Entry 6KI6 (X-ray diffraction, 2.50 A resolution); this record covers chains A and C of the 3 polymer chains in the assembly.

Chain A:
Name: B-cell lymphoma/leukemia 11A
Organism: Homo sapiens
UniProt: Q9H165 (BC11A_HUMAN); residue numbers follow UniProt; this construct covers 731-835
Chain sequence (109 residues; each row starts with the number of its first residue):
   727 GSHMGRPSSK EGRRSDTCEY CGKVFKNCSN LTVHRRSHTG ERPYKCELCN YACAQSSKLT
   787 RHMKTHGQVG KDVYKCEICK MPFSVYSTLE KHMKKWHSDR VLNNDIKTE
Unresolved in the structure: 727-739, 794-797, 825-835
Sequence notes: expression tag (727-730)
Bound ions: Zn2+ site 1: Cys744, Cys747, His760, His764; Zn2+ site 2: Cys772, Cys775, His788, His792; Zn2+ site 3: Cys802, Cys805, His818, His823
UniProt features mapped onto this chain:
  - zinc finger: Asp742 to His764 (C2H2-type 4), Tyr770 to His792 (C2H2-type 5), Tyr800 to His823 (C2H2-type 6)
  - binding site (Zn(2+)): Cys744, Cys747, His760, His764, Cys772, Cys775, His788, His792, Cys802, Cys805, His818, His823
  - cross-link: Lys833 (Glycyl lysine isopeptide (Lys-Gly) (interchain with G-Cter in SUMO2))
Reported in the primary citation:
  - binding site for the 13-nt DNA strand: Asn753, Ser755, Gln781, Ser782, Ser783
  - mutagenesis - N753A (2.2-fold), N756A (7.5-fold), V759A, Q781A, Q781A/S783G (15.4-fold), S783G, K784A (20.7-fold), R787A: decreased binding to the 13-nt DNA strand
  - binding site for the 13-nt DNA strand (chain C): Lys749, Asn756, Val759, His760, Tyr777, Gln781, Lys784, Arg787, His788
  - contacts within the chain: Val759-Gln781 (hydrophobic contact), Gln781-Lys784 (hydrogen bond)
  - specificity-determining residues: Asn756, Gln781, Ser783, Lys784, Arg787

Chain C:
Molecule: 13-nt DNA strand
Sequence (13 nucleotides; row label = number of the first residue in the row):
     1 ATATTGGTCA AGG

Chain A / chain C interface:
Pairs across the interface (22):
  Lys749(A) - DT8(C)  phosphate contact
  Lys749(A) - DC9(C)  salt bridge to the phosphate
  Asn753(A) - DA10(C)  base contact
  Asn753(A) - DA11(C)  base contact
  Asn756(A) - DC9(C)  base contact
  Asn756(A) - DA10(C)  hydrogen bond to the base
  His760(A) - DT8(C)  salt bridge to the phosphate
  Ser763(A) - DG7(C)  phosphate contact
  Tyr777(A) - DG6(C)  hydrogen bond to the phosphate
  Gln781(A) - DT8(C)  hydrogen bond to the base
  Gln781(A) - DC9(C)  base contact
  Lys784(A) - DG6(C)  base contact
  Lys784(A) - DG7(C)  hydrogen bond to the base
  Lys784(A) - DT8(C)  hydrogen bond to the base
  Arg787(A) - DT5(C)  base contact
  Arg787(A) - DG6(C)  hydrogen bond to the base
  His788(A) - DT5(C)  salt bridge to the phosphate
  Thr791(A) - DT4(C)  phosphate contact
  Thr791(A) - DT5(C)  phosphate contact
  Val811(A) - DT4(C)  phosphate contact
  Thr814(A) - DA3(C)  hydrogen bond to the phosphate
  Thr814(A) - DT4(C)  hydrogen bond to the phosphate
Interface residues without a listed pair, chain A (15 interface residues in all): Val759, Ser813

In short:
The interface between chain A and chain C involves 15 residues on one side and 9 on the other; the contacts
include 8 hydrogen bonds and 3 salt bridges. Polar pairs include Asn756(A)-DA10(C), Gln781(A)-DT8(C) and
Lys784(A)-DG7(C). From the paper: a binding site for the 13-nt DNA strand (chain C) at Lys749(A), Asn756(A)
and Val759(A) among others; N753A, N756A and V759A of chain A, among others, reduce binding to the 13-nt DNA
strand; 8 substitutions were tested in all.
Here chain A is B-cell lymphoma/leukemia 11A (Homo sapiens) and chain C is a 13-nt DNA strand. Entry 6KI6
(Crystal structure of BCL11A in complex with gamma-globin -115 HPFH region) was determined by X-ray
diffraction.
